Entry 7PBX (electron microscopy, 3.43 A resolution); this record covers chains Ac and Ai of the 21 polymer chains in the assembly.

Chain Ac (and Ai):
Molecule: 60 kDa chaperonin
Source organism: Escherichia coli (strain K12)
Notes: chain Ai of this document is another copy of the same molecule, construct and numbering; everything in this record applies to it too
Reference sequence: P0A6F5 (CH60_ECOLI); residue numbers follow UniProt; this construct covers 2-525
Amino-acid sequence (524 residues; each row starts with the number of its first residue):
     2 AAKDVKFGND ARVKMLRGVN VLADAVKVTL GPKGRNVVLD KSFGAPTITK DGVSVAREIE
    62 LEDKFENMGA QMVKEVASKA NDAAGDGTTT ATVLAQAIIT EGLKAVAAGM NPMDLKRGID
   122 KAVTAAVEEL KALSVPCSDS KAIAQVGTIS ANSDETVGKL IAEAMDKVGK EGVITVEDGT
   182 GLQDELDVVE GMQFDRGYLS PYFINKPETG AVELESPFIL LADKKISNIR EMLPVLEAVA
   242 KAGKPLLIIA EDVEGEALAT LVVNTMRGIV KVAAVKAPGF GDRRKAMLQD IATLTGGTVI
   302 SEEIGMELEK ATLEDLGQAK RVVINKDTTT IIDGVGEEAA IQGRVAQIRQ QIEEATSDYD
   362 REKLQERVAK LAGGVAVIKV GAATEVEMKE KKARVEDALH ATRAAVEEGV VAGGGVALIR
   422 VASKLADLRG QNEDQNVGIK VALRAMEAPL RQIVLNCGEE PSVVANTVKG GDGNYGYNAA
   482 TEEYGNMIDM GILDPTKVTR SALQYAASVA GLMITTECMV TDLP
Ion coordination: Mg2+: D87 (together with ADP)
Ligand contacts: ADP (adenosine-5'-diphosphate): T30, L31, G32, P33, D87, G88, T89, T90, T91, G414, G415, I454, Y478, N479, A480, A481, M488, I493, D495

How chain Ac and chain Ai interact:
Pairs across the interface (57):
  V22(Ac) - V6(Ai)  hydrophobic
  D25(Ac) - F8(Ai)
  A26(Ac) - F8(Ai)
  A26(Ac) - E518(Ai)
  V29(Ac) - E518(Ai)  hydrogen bond (backbone-side chain)
  K34(Ac) - M114(Ai)
  R36(Ac) - P113(Ai)
  R36(Ac) - T516(Ai)
  R36(Ac) - E518(Ai)
  N37(Ac) - L513(Ai)  hydrogen bond (side chain-backbone)
  N37(Ac) - T516(Ai)  hydrogen bond
  N37(Ac) - T517(Ai)  hydrogen bond
  N37(Ac) - E518(Ai)  hydrogen bond (backbone-backbone)
  V38(Ac) - E518(Ai)
  V38(Ac) - C519(Ai)
  V38(Ac) - V521(Ai)  hydrophobic
  V39(Ac) - M73(Ai)  hydrophobic
  V39(Ac) - T517(Ai)
  V39(Ac) - C519(Ai)  hydrogen bond (backbone-backbone)
  V39(Ac) - M520(Ai)
  V39(Ac) - V521(Ai)  hydrogen bond (backbone-backbone)
  L40(Ac) - M69(Ai)
  L40(Ac) - V521(Ai)  hydrophobic
  D41(Ac) - M69(Ai)
  D41(Ac) - V521(Ai)  hydrogen bond (backbone-backbone)
  D41(Ac) - T522(Ai)
  D41(Ac) - D523(Ai)
  K42(Ac) - M69(Ai)
  A46(Ac) - Q72(Ai)
  A46(Ac) - E76(Ai)
  P47(Ac) - M69(Ai)  hydrophobic
  P47(Ac) - Q72(Ai)
  I49(Ac) - M73(Ai)  hydrophobic
  E59(Ac) - K4(Ai)  salt bridge
  I60(Ac) - V6(Ai)  hydrophobic
  I60(Ac) - V521(Ai)  hydrophobic
  E61(Ac) - A2(Ai)  hydrogen bond (side chain-backbone)
  E61(Ac) - A3(Ai)
  E61(Ac) - K4(Ai)  salt bridge
  E63(Ac) - A3(Ai)
  E63(Ac) - L524(Ai)
  G180(Ac) - F281(Ai)
  T181(Ac) - F281(Ai)
  G182(Ac) - F281(Ai)
  L183(Ac) - F281(Ai)  hydrophobic
  L183(Ac) - R284(Ai)
  L183(Ac) - Y360(Ai)
  N206(Ac) - E257(Ai)
  K207(Ac) - E257(Ai)  hydrogen bond (backbone-side chain)
  A383(Ac) - F281(Ai)
  A384(Ac) - F281(Ai)
  A384(Ac) - R284(Ai)
  E386(Ac) - F281(Ai)
  E386(Ac) - R284(Ai)  salt bridge
  M389(Ac) - F281(Ai)  hydrophobic
  G459(Ac) - N112(Ai)
  E483(Ac) - R118(Ai)  salt bridge
Other interface residues (no listed pair), chain Ac (40 interface residues in all): K28, T30, K51, L62, I205, K245, K272, T385, C458
Other interface residues (no listed pair), chain Ai (32 interface residues in all): E255, G280, G282, D283, D361

In short:
The interface between chain Ac and chain Ai involves 40 residues on one side and 32 on the other, with 10
hydrogen bonds and 4 salt bridges. Among the polar pairs are E59(Ac)-K4(Ai), E61(Ac)-K4(Ai) and
E386(Ac)-R284(Ai). Bound to chain Ac: ADP.
Both chains are 60 kDa chaperonin (Escherichia coli (strain K12)). Entry 7PBX (Cryo-EM structure of the
GroEL-GroES complex with ADP bound to both rings ("tight" conformation)) was determined by electron microscopy
(same publication as 7PBJ).
